1G58 - chains A and B; structure by X-ray diffraction, 1.55 A resolution.

Chain A (and B):
Molecule: 3,4-dihydroxy-2-butanone 4-phosphate synthase
Source organism: Escherichia coli
Notes: EC 5.4.99.-; chain B of this document is another copy of the same molecule, construct and numbering; everything in this record applies to it too
UniProt: P0A7J0 (RIBB_ECOLI); numbering as in UniProt (aligned over 1-217)
Amino-acid sequence (217 residues; row label = number of the first residue in the row):
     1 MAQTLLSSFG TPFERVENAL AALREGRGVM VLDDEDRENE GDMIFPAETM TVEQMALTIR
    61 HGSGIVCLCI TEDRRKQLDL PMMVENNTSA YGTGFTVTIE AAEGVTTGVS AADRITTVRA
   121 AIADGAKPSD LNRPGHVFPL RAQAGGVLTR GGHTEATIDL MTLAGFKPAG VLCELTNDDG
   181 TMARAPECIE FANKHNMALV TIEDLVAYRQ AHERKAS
Unresolved in the structure: 1-4, 34-38, 86-93, 214-217 (chain B: 1-3, 34-38, 86-93, 213-217)
Sequence notes: cloning artifact (2)
Small-molecule neighbours: gold ion (AU): Leu32, Glu40, Gly41, Ala183, Arg184, Ala185, Cys188
Curated features (UniProtKB/Swiss-Prot):
  - binding site (D-ribulose 5-phosphate): Arg37, Glu38, Asp42, Arg150 to Thr154
  - binding site (Mg(2+)): Glu38, His153
  - site (Essential for catalytic activity): His136, Glu174
  - mutagenesis: Asp33 (D33S: Loss of activity), Glu35 (E35S: Reduces activity by 85%), Arg37 (R37E: Loss of activity), Glu38 (E38S: Loss of activity), Glu40 (E40S: Loss of activity), Asp42 (D42S: Loss of activity), Cys67 (C67S: Reduces activity by 80%), Thr107 (T107S: Loss of activity), Ser110 (S110A: Reduces activity by 85%), Asp113 (D113S: Reduces activity by 88%), Thr117 (T117A: Reduces activity by 75%), His136 (H136S: Loss of activity), 4 further mutagenesis entries in UniProt

How chain A and chain B interact:
Residue-residue contacts (56; chain A residue first):
  Ala56(A) - Asp178(B)
  Ala56(A) - Asp179(B)
  Ala56(A) - Gly180(B)
  Ile59(A) - Ile59(B)
  Ile59(A) - Gly62(B)
  Ile59(A) - Ser63(B)
  Arg60(A) - Arg60(B)
  Arg60(A) - Asp178(B)  salt bridge
  Gly62(A) - Ile59(B)
  Ser63(A) - Ile59(B)
  Ser63(A) - Gly64(B)
  Ser63(A) - Val109(B)
  Ser63(A) - Arg114(B)  hydrogen bond (backbone-side chain)
  Gly64(A) - Ser63(B)
  Gly64(A) - Gly64(B)
  Gly64(A) - Ile65(B)
  Ile65(A) - Gly64(B)
  Ile65(A) - Arg114(B)
  Ile65(A) - His136(B)
  Ile65(A) - Phe138(B)  hydrophobic
  Met83(A) - Met83(B)  hydrophobic
  Met83(A) - Val97(B)
  Met83(A) - Thr98(B)
  Met83(A) - Pro134(B)  hydrophobic
  Val84(A) - Arg133(B)
  Val84(A) - Pro134(B)
  Phe95(A) - Pro134(B)  hydrophobic
  Val97(A) - Met83(B)
  Val97(A) - Val84(B)  hydrophobic
  Thr98(A) - Met83(B)  hydrogen bond
  Thr107(A) - Glu40(B)
  Val109(A) - Ser63(B)
  Val109(A) - Glu174(B)
  Val109(A) - Met182(B)  hydrophobic
  Ser110(A) - Gly180(B)
  Ser110(A) - Met182(B)
  Ala111(A) - Gly180(B)  hydrogen bond (backbone-backbone)
  Arg114(A) - Ser63(B)  hydrogen bond (side chain-backbone)
  Arg114(A) - Ile65(B)
  Arg133(A) - Val84(B)
  Pro134(A) - Met83(B)  hydrophobic
  Pro134(A) - Val84(B)
  Pro134(A) - Phe95(B)  hydrophobic
  His136(A) - Ile65(B)
  His136(A) - Phe95(B)
  Phe138(A) - Ile65(B)  hydrophobic
  Phe138(A) - Phe138(B)  hydrophobic
  Glu174(A) - Val109(B)
  Glu174(A) - His136(B)  salt bridge
  Asp178(A) - Ala56(B)
  Asp178(A) - Arg60(B)  hydrogen bond (backbone-side chain)
  Asp179(A) - Ala56(B)
  Gly180(A) - Ala56(B)
  Gly180(A) - Ser110(B)
  Gly180(A) - Ala111(B)  hydrogen bond (backbone-backbone)
  Met182(A) - Ser110(B)
Interface residues without a listed pair, chain A (29 interface residues in all): Glu40, Gly135, Thr176
Interface residues without a listed pair, chain B (29 interface residues in all): His61, Thr107, Thr176

Summary:
The chain A/chain B interface involves 29 residues from each chain, with 6 hydrogen bonds and 2 salt bridges.
Polar pairs include Arg60(A)-Asp178(B), Glu174(A)-His136(B) and Ser63(A)-Arg114(B). Ligands of chain A: gold
ion.
Chain A and chain B are both 3,4-dihydroxy-2-butanone 4-phosphate synthase (Escherichia coli); the structure,
Crystal structure of 3,4-dihydroxy-2-butanone 4-phosphate synthase gold derivative, was determined by X-ray
diffraction, deposited together with 1G57.
